PDB entry 1HXM | X-ray diffraction, 3.12 A resolution | chains A and B

[Chain A]
Name: Gamma-delta T-cell receptor
Organism: Homo sapiens
Chain sequence (229 residues; numbered 1 to 229; the number before each row is that of its first residue):
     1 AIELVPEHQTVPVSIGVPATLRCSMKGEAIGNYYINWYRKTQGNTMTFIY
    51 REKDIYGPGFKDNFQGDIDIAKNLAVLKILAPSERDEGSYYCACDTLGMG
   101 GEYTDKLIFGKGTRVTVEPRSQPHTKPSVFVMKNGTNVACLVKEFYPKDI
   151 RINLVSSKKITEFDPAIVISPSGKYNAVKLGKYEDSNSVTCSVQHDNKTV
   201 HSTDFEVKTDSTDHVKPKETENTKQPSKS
Unresolved in the structure: 207-229
Disulfide bonds: Cys23-Cys92, Cys140-Cys191

[Chain B]
Name: Gamma-delta T-cell receptor
Organism: Homo sapiens
UniProt: P03986 (TCC_HUMAN); aligned to UniProt positions 1-242 over residues 1-242 (the alignment contains insertions or deletions, so no single offset holds)
Chain sequence (242 residues; numbered 1 to 242; the number before each row is that of its first residue):
     1 AGHLEQPQISSTKTLSKTARLECVVSGITISATSVYWYRERPGEVIQFLV
    51 SISYDGTVRKESGIPSGKFEVDRIPETSTSTLTIHNVEKQDIATYYCALW
   101 EAQQELGKKIKVFGPGTKLIITDKQLDADVSPKPTIFLPSIAETKLQKAG
   151 TYLCLLEKFFPDVIKIHWEEKKSNTILGSQEGNTMKTNDTYMKFSWLTVP
   201 EKSLDKEHRCIVRHENNKNGVDQEIIFPPIKTDVITMDPKDN
Unresolved in the structure: 231-242
Disulfide bonds: Cys23-Cys97, Cys154-Cys210

[Chain A / chain B interface]
Residue-residue contacts - 67 pairs, chain A then chain B:
  Tyr38(A) - Lys111(B)  hydrogen bond (side chain-backbone)
  Tyr38(A) - Phe113(B)
  Lys40(A) - Glu40(B)  salt bridge
  Lys40(A) - Tyr96(B)  hydrogen bond
  Gln42(A) - Ser179(B)  hydrogen bond (side chain-backbone)
  Gln42(A) - Glu181(B)
  Gly43(A) - Lys165(B)
  Thr45(A) - Pro115(B)
  Met46(A) - Ile46(B)  hydrophobic
  Met46(A) - Tyr96(B)
  Met46(A) - Phe113(B)  hydrophobic
  Phe48(A) - Ile110(B)  hydrophobic
  Arg51(A) - Trp100(B)
  Arg51(A) - Lys109(B)  hydrogen bond (side chain-backbone)
  Tyr91(A) - Glu40(B)
  Thr104(A) - Arg59(B)
  Asp105(A) - Tyr36(B)  hydrogen bond (backbone-side chain)
  Asp105(A) - Trp100(B)  hydrogen bond (backbone-side chain)
  Asp105(A) - Lys109(B)  salt bridge
  Asp105(A) - Lys111(B)  hydrogen bond (backbone-side chain)
  Lys106(A) - Tyr38(B)
  Lys106(A) - Phe48(B)
  Lys106(A) - Glu61(B)  salt bridge
  Leu107(A) - Tyr38(B)  hydrogen bond (backbone-side chain)
  Leu107(A) - Trp100(B)  hydrophobic
  Leu107(A) - Lys111(B)
  Leu107(A) - Phe113(B)  hydrophobic
  Phe109(A) - Val45(B)
  Phe109(A) - Ile46(B)
  Phe109(A) - Phe113(B)  hydrophobic
  Gly110(A) - Val45(B)
  Lys111(A) - Gly43(B)
  Lys111(A) - Val45(B)
  Ser128(A) - Leu146(B)
  Phe130(A) - Ser140(B)
  Phe130(A) - Ala142(B)
  Phe130(A) - Glu143(B)
  Phe130(A) - Leu146(B)  hydrophobic
  Val131(A) - Ser140(B)
  Met132(A) - Phe137(B)
  Met132(A) - Leu138(B)
  Met132(A) - Ser140(B)
  Met132(A) - Thr151(B)
  Asn134(A) - Ile136(B)  hydrogen bond (side chain-backbone)
  Asn137(A) - Phe137(B)
  Asn137(A) - Leu155(B)
  Ala139(A) - Leu153(B)  hydrophobic
  Leu141(A) - Glu143(B)
  Leu141(A) - Thr151(B)
  Lys143(A) - Glu143(B)  salt bridge
  Lys143(A) - Leu146(B)
  Phe163(A) - Met185(B)  hydrophobic
  Phe163(A) - Met192(B)  hydrophobic
  Asp164(A) - Met185(B)
  Ala166(A) - Gly182(B)
  Ala166(A) - Trp196(B)  hydrophobic
  Val168(A) - Gln180(B)
  Val168(A) - Trp196(B)  hydrophobic
  Ile169(A) - Gln180(B)  hydrogen bond (backbone-side chain)
  Val178(A) - Leu153(B)  hydrophobic
  Val178(A) - Phe194(B)  hydrophobic
  Val178(A) - Trp196(B)  hydrophobic
  Leu180(A) - Leu153(B)  hydrophobic
  Leu180(A) - Leu155(B)  hydrophobic
  Leu180(A) - Phe194(B)  hydrophobic
  Lys182(A) - Glu157(B)  salt bridge
  Phe205(A) - Ala142(B)
Also at the interface, not in a pair above, chain A (40 interface residues in all): Ile55, Asp95, Lys133, Val138, Glu144, Asn176
Also at the interface, not in a pair above, chain B (41 interface residues in all): Lys108, Gly114, Thr135, Gln147, Thr198

[Summary]
40 residues of chain A and 41 residues of chain B are in contact, with 10 hydrogen bonds and 5 salt bridges.
Polar pairs include Lys40(A)-Glu40(B), Asp105(A)-Lys109(B) and Lys106(A)-Glu61(B).
Chain A is Gamma-delta T-cell receptor and chain B is Gamma-delta T-cell receptor, both from Homo sapiens; the
structure, Crystal Structure of a Human Vgamma9/Vdelta2 T Cell Receptor, was determined by X-ray diffraction.
